Entry 9IMO (X-ray diffraction, 2.75 A resolution); this record covers chains A and E of the 6 polymer chains in the assembly.

Chain A:
Name: Tubulin alpha-1B chain
Source organism: Sus scrofa
Notes: EC 3.6.5.-
Reference sequence: Q2XVP4 (TBA1B_PIG); residues 1-451 here = UniProt positions 1-451
Chain sequence (451 residues; numbered 1 to 451; the number before each row is that of its first residue):
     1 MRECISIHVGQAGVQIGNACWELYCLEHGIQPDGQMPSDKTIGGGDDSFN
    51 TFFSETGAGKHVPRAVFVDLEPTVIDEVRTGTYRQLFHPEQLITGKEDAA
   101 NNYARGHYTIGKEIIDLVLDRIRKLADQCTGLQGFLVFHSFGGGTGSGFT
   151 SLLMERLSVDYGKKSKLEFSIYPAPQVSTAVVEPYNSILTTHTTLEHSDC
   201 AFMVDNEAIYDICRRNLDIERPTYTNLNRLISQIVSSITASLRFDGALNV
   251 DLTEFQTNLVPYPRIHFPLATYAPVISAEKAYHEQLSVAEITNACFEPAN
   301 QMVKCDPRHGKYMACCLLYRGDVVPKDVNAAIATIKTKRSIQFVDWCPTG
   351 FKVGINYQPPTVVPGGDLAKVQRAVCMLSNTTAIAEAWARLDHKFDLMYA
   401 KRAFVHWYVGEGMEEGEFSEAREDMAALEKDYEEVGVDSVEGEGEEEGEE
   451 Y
Unresolved in the structure: 440-451
Curated features (UniProtKB/Swiss-Prot):
  - motif: Met1 to Cys4 (MREC motif)
  - active site: Glu254
  - binding site (GTP): Gly10, Gln11, Ala12, Gln15, Glu71, Ala99, Ser140, Gly143, Gly144, Thr145, Gly146, Thr179, Glu183, Asn206, Tyr224, Asn228, Leu252
  - binding site (Mg(2+)): Glu71
  - site: Tyr451 (Involved in polymerization)
  - modified residue: Lys40 (N6,N6,N6-trimethyllysine), Ser48 (Phosphoserine), Ser232 (Phosphoserine), Tyr282 (3'-nitrotyrosine), Arg339 (Omega-N-methylarginine), Ser439 (Phosphoserine), Glu443 (5-glutamyl polyglutamate), Glu445 (5-glutamyl polyglutamate), Tyr451 (3'-nitrotyrosine)
  - cross-link (Glycyl lysine isopeptide (Lys-Gly)): Lys326 (interchain with G-Cter in ubiquitin), Lys370 (interchain with G-Cter in ubiquitin)
Bound ions: Ca2+: Asp39, Thr41, Gly44, Glu55
Residues lining bound ligands:
  - A1L2T (N4-(1,3-benzodioxol-5-ylmethyl)-6-(1H-indol-4-yl)pyrimidine-2,4-diamine): His406, Trp407, Gly410, Glu411
  - GTP (guanosine-5'-triphosphate): Gly10, Gln11, Ala12, Gln15, Ile16, Asp69, Asp98, Ala99, Ala100, Asn101, Ser140, Gly142, Gly143, Gly144, Thr145, Gly146, Ile171, Pro173, Val177, Ser178, Glu183, Asn206, Ile209, Tyr224, Leu227, Asn228, Ile231

Chain E:
Name: Stathmin-4
Source organism: Rattus norvegicus
Reference sequence: P63043 (STMN4_RAT); residues -43 to 145 here correspond to UniProt positions 1-189 (UniProt number = residue number + 44)
Chain sequence (189 residues; numbered -43 to 145; the number before each row is that of its first residue; numbers below 1 keep their minus sign (Met-43 is residue -43)):
   -43 MTLAAYKEKMKELPLVSLFCSCFLSDPLNKSSYKYEADTVDLNWCVISDM
     7 EVIELNKCTSGQSFEVILKPPSFDGVPEFNASLPRRRDPSLEEIQKKLEA
    57 AEERRKYQEAELLKHLAEKREHEREVIQKAIEENNNFIKMAKEKLAQKME
   107 SNKENREAHLAAMLERLQEKDKHAEEVRKNKELKEEASR
Unresolved in the structure: -43 to 5, 29-43, 142-145
Curated features (UniProtKB/Swiss-Prot):
  - modified residue: Ser46 (Phosphoserine)
  - lipidation (S-palmitoyl cysteine): Cys-24, Cys-22
Residues lining bound ligands: A1L2T (N4-(1,3-benzodioxol-5-ylmethyl)-6-(1H-indol-4-yl)pyrimidine-2,4-diamine): Arg61, Gln64, Glu65, Glu67, Leu68, His71

Interface between chain A and chain E:
Residue-residue contacts (55; chain A residue first):
  Arg105(A) - Arg61(E)
  His107(A) - Leu54(E)
  Tyr108(A) - Leu54(E)  hydrophobic
  Tyr108(A) - Ala57(E)  hydrophobic
  Thr109(A) - Arg61(E)
  Lys112(A) - Glu58(E)
  Leu152(A) - Leu54(E)  hydrophobic
  Glu155(A) - Ile50(E)
  Val159(A) - Pro45(E)
  Val159(A) - Ile50(E)  hydrophobic
  His197(A) - Pro45(E)
  Asp245(A) - Cys14(E)
  Asp245(A) - Ser16(E)
  Gly246(A) - Cys14(E)
  Ala247(A) - Asn12(E)
  Ala247(A) - Ser19(E)
  Leu248(A) - Ser19(E)
  Pro325(A) - Gln18(E)
  Pro325(A) - Phe20(E)  hydrophobic
  Val328(A) - Phe20(E)  hydrophobic
  Asn329(A) - Val8(E)
  Asn329(A) - Phe20(E)
  Asn329(A) - Val22(E)
  Ile332(A) - Met6(E)  hydrophobic
  Ile332(A) - Leu24(E)  hydrophobic
  Ala333(A) - Met6(E)  hydrophobic
  Asp345(A) - Pro27(E)
  Asp345(A) - Ser28(E)  hydrogen bond (backbone-backbone)
  Pro348(A) - Pro27(E)
  Thr349(A) - Ile23(E)
  Thr349(A) - Leu24(E)  hydrogen bond (backbone-backbone)
  Thr349(A) - Lys25(E)  hydrogen bond (backbone-backbone)
  Gly350(A) - Val22(E)
  Phe351(A) - Glu21(E)
  Phe351(A) - Val22(E)  hydrogen bond (backbone-backbone)
  Phe351(A) - Leu24(E)  hydrophobic
  Lys352(A) - Phe20(E)
  Lys352(A) - Glu21(E)  salt bridge
  Val353(A) - Ser19(E)
  Val353(A) - Phe20(E)  hydrogen bond (backbone-backbone)
  Gly354(A) - Gln18(E)
  Ile355(A) - Gly17(E)
  Ile355(A) - Gln18(E)  hydrogen bond (backbone-backbone)
  Asn356(A) - Ser16(E)
  Tyr357(A) - Cys14(E)
  Tyr357(A) - Thr15(E)
  Tyr357(A) - Ser16(E)  hydrogen bond (backbone-backbone)
  Tyr357(A) - Gly17(E)
  Tyr357(A) - Gln18(E)  hydrogen bond
  Gly410(A) - Arg61(E)
  Gly410(A) - Gln64(E)
  Glu411(A) - Arg61(E)  salt bridge
  Gly412(A) - Ala57(E)
  Gly412(A) - Arg60(E)  hydrogen bond (backbone-side chain)
  Glu414(A) - Arg60(E)
Interface residues without a listed pair, chain A (37 interface residues in all): Arg156, Lys336, Cys347, Val409
Interface residues without a listed pair, chain E (29 interface residues in all): Pro26, Ser46, Leu47, Lys53

Overview:
The interface between chain A and chain E involves 37 residues on one side and 29 on the other; the contacts
include 9 hydrogen bonds and 2 salt bridges. Polar contacts include Lys352(A)-Glu21(E), Glu411(A)-Arg61(E) and
Tyr357(A)-Gln18(E). Chain A binds GTP and compound A1L2T.
Chain A is Tubulin alpha-1B chain (Sus scrofa) and chain E is Stathmin-4 (Rattus norvegicus); the structure,
Crystal structure of Tubulin-RB3-TTL-Y12, was determined by X-ray diffraction together with 9IM5 from the same
study.
